Entry 7X8Z (electron microscopy, 4.10 A resolution (low resolution: residue-level contacts below are approximate; hydrogen-bond / salt-bridge calls are withheld)); this record covers chains A and L of the 3 polymer chains in the assembly.

# Chain A
Name: Spike glycoprotein
Source organism: Severe acute respiratory syndrome coronavirus 2
UniProt: P0DTC2 (SPIKE_SARS2); residues 1-1208 here = UniProt positions 1-1208
Amino-acid sequence (1278 residues; each row starts with the number of its first residue):
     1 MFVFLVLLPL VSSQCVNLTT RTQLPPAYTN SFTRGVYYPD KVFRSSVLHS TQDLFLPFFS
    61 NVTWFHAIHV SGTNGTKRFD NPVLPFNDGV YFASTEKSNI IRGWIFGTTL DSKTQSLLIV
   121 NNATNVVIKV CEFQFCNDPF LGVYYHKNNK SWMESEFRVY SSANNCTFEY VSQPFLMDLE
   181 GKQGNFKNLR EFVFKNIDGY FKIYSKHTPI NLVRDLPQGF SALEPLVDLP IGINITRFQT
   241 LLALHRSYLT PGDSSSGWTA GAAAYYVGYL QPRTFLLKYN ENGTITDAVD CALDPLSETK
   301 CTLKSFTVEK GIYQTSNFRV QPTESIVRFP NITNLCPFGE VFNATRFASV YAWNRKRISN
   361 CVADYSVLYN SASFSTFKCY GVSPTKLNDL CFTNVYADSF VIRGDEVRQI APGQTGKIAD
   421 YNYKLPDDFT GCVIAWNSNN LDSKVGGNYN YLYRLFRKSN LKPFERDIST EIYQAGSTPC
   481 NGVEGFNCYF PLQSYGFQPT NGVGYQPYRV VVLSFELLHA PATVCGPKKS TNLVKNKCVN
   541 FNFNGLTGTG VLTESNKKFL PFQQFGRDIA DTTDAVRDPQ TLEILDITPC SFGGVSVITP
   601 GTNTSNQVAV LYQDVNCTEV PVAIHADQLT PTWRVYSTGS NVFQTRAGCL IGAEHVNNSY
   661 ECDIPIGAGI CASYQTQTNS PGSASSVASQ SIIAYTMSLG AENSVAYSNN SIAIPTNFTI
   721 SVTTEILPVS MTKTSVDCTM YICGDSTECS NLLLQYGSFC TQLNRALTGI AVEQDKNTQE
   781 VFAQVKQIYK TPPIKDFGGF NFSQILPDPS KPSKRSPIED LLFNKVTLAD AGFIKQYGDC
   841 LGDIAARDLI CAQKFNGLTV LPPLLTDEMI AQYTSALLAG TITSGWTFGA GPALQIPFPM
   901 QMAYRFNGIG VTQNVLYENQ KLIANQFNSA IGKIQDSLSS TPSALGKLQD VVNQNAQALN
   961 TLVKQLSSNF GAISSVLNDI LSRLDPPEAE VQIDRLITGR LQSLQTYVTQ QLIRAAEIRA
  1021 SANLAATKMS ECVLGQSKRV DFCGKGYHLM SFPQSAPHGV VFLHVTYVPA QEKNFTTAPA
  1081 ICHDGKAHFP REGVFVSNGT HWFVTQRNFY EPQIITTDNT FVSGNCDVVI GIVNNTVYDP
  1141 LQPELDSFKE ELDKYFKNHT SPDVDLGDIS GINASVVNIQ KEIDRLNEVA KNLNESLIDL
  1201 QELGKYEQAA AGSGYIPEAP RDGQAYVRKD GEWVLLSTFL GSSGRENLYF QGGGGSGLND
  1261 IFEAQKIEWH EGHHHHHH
Unresolved in the structure: 1-333, 528-1278
Construct notes: engineered mutation Gly682 (Arg in P0DTC2), Ser683 (Arg in P0DTC2), Ser685 (Arg in P0DTC2), Pro817 (Phe in P0DTC2), Pro892 (Ala in P0DTC2), Pro899 (Ala in P0DTC2), Pro942 (Ala in P0DTC2), Pro986 (Lys in P0DTC2), Pro987 (Val in P0DTC2); expression tag (1209-1278)
Cystine bridges: Cys336-Cys361, Cys379-Cys432, Cys391-Cys525, Cys480-Cys488
Covalent attachments: N-acetylglucosamine (NAG) linked to Asn343
Curated features (UniProtKB/Swiss-Prot):
  - region: Asn280 to Cys301 (Putative superantigen), Arg403 to Asp405 (Integrin-binding motif), Asn448 to Phe456 (Immunodominant HLA epitope recognized by the CD8+), Pro681, Ala684 (Putative superantigen), Ser816 to Tyr837 (Fusion peptide 1), Lys835 to Phe855 (Fusion peptide 2), Asp1163 to Glu1202 (Heptad repeat 2)
  - site: Arg815, Ser816 (Cleavage)
  - glycosylation: Asn17 (N-linked (GlcNAc...) (complex) asparagine), Asn61 (N-linked (GlcNAc...) (hybrid) asparagine), Asn74 (N-linked (GlcNAc...) (complex) asparagine), Asn122 (N-linked (GlcNAc...) (hybrid) asparagine), Asn149 (N-linked (GlcNAc...) (complex) asparagine), Asn165 (N-linked (GlcNAc...) (complex) asparagine), Asn234 (N-linked (GlcNAc...) (high mannose) asparagine), Asn282 (N-linked (GlcNAc...) (complex) asparagine), Thr323 (O-linked (GalNAc) threonine), Ser325 (O-linked (HexNAc...) serine), Asn331 (N-linked (GlcNAc...) (complex) asparagine), Asn343 (N-linked (GlcNAc...) (complex) asparagine), Asn603 (N-linked (GlcNAc...) (hybrid) asparagine), Asn616 (N-linked (GlcNAc...) (complex) asparagine), Asn657 (N-linked (GlcNAc...) (complex) asparagine), Thr676 (O-linked (GlcNAc...) threonine), Thr678 (O-linked (GlcNAc...) threonine), Asn709 (N-linked (GlcNAc...) (high mannose) asparagine), Asn717 (N-linked (GlcNAc...) (hybrid) asparagine), Asn801 (N-linked (GlcNAc...) (hybrid) asparagine) and 6 more in UniProt
  - natural variant: Leu5 (L5F: In strain: Iota/B.1.526), Ser13 (S13I: In strain: Epsilon/B.1.427/B.1.429), Leu18 (L18F: In strain: Beta/B.1.351, Gamma/P.1 and 1 more), Thr19 (T19I: In strain: Omicron/BQ.1.1, Omicron/XBB.1.5 and 1 more; T19R: In strain: Delta/B.1.617.2, Omicron/BA.2 and 4 more), Thr20 (T20N: In strain: Gamma/P.1), Leu24 to Ala27 (sequence variant, change not given here; In strain: Omicron/BA.2, Omicron/BA.2.12.1 and 6 more), Pro26 (P26S: In strain: Gamma/P.1), Gln52 (Q52H: In strain: Omicron/EG.5.1), Ala67 (A67V: In strain: Eta/B.1.525, Omicron/BA.1), His69 to Val70 (deletion: In strain: Alpha/B.1.1.7, Eta/B.1.525 and 5 more), Gly75 (G75V: In strain: Lambda/C.37), Thr76 (T76I: In strain: Lambda/C.37), 82 further natural variant entries in UniProt
  - mutagenesis: His69 to Val70 (Increased incorporation of cleaved spike into virions), Asn121 (N121Q: Partial loss of biliverdin affinity), Arg190 (R190K: Partial loss of biliverdin affinity), Asn234 (N234Q: Increased resistance to neutralizing antibodies), Asn331 (N331Q: Reduced viral infectivity), Asn343 (N343Q: Reduced viral infectivity), Leu452 (L452R: Increased resistance to neutralizing antibodies. Decreases HLA binding to NF9 epitope. Increased binding affinity to human ACE2), Tyr453 (Y453F: Decreased HLA binding to NF9 epitope. Increased binding affinity to human ACE2), Ala475 (A475V: Increased resistance to neutralizing antibodies), Val483 (V483A: Increased resistance to neutralizing antibodies), Glu484 (E484D: Increased replication in human TMEM106B overexpressing cells), Phe490 (F490L: Increased resistance to neutralizing antibodies and human covalescent sera neutralization), 12 further mutagenesis entries in UniProt
From the paper describing this entry:
  - mutagenesis - T478K: abolished binding to Ab159
  - mutagenesis - E484K: abolished binding to Ab326
  - mutagenesis - E484K: abolished binding to Ab354
  - mutagenesis - E484K: abolished binding to Ab496

# Chain L
Name: Ab188 light chain
Source organism: Severe acute respiratory syndrome coronavirus 2
Amino-acid sequence (248 residues; numbered -27 to 220; the number before each row is that of its first residue; numbers below 1 keep their minus sign (Met-27 is residue -27)):
   -27 MDPKGSLSWR ILLFLSLAFE LSYGLELEDI QMTQSPDSLA VSLGERATIN CKSSQSVLYS
    33 SNNKNYLAWY QQKPGQPPKL LIYWASTRES GVPDRFSGSG SGTDFTLTIS SLQAEDVAVY
    93 YCQHYYSPPP TFGGGTKVEI KRTVAAPSVF IFPPSDEQLK SGTASVVCLL NNFYPREAKV
   153 QWKVDNALQS GNSQESVTEQ DSKDSTYSLS STLTLSKADY EKHKVYACEV THQGLSSPVT
   213 KSFNRGEC
Unresolved in the structure: -27 to 0, 113-220
Cystine bridges: Cys23-Cys94

# Interface between chain A and chain L
Pairs across the interface (10):
  Ala475(A) with Tyr38(L)
  Gly476(A) with Tyr31(L)
  Ser477(A) with Tyr31(L); Tyr38(L); Tyr98(L)
  Phe486(A) with Tyr97(L); Ser99(L); Pro100(L); Pro102(L)
  Asn487(A) with Tyr38(L)
Interface residues without a listed pair, chain A (6 interface residues in all): Thr478

# Overview
Chain A and chain L form an interface of 6 and 7 residues respectively. Covalently linked N-acetylglucosamine:
at Asn343(A). UniProt lists 24 mutagenesis sites on chain A. The paper reports that T478K of chain A abolishes
binding to Ab159; E484K of chain A abolishes binding to Ab326.
Here chain A is Spike glycoprotein and chain L is Ab188 light chain, both from Severe acute respiratory
syndrome coronavirus 2. Entry 7X8Z (The SARS-CoV-2 receptor binding domain bound with the Fab fragment of a
human neutralizing antibody Ab188) was determined by electron microscopy (same publication as 7X8W, 7X8Y,
7X90, 7X91 and 7X92).
